PDB entry 4A7D | X-ray diffraction, 1.50 A resolution | chain A

== Chain A ==
Name: Lysozyme C
Organism: Gallus gallus
Notes: EC 3.2.1.17
Reference sequence: P00698 (LYSC_CHICK); residues 1-129 here correspond to UniProt positions 19-147 (UniProt number = residue number + 18)
Chain sequence (129 residues; row label = number of the first residue in the row):
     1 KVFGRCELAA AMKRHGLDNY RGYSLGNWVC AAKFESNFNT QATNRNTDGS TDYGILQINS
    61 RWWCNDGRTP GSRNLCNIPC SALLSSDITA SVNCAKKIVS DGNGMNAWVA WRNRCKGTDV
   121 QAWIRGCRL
Curated features (UniProtKB/Swiss-Prot):
  - active site: Glu35, Asp52
  - binding site (substrate): Asp101
Disulfides: Cys6-Cys127, Cys30-Cys115, Cys64-Cys80, Cys76-Cys94
Bound ions: Na+: Ser60, Cys64, Ser72, Arg73

== Summary ==
Ser60, Cys64, Ser72 and Arg73 form the Na+ site. From UniProt: active-site residues Glu35 and Asp52 and
substrate-binding residue Asp101.
Chain A is Lysozyme C (Gallus gallus); the structure, X-ray crystal structure of HEWL flash-cooled at high
pressure, was determined by X-ray diffraction together with 4A7E from the same study.
